PDB entry 7BKC | electron microscopy, 3.00 A resolution | chains E and D of the 26 polymer chains in the assembly

Chain E:
Molecule: Formate dehydrogenase, beta subunit (F420)
Organism: Methanospirillum hungatei JF-1
Notes: EC 1.2.99.-
Reference sequence: Q2FME3 (Q2FME3_METHJ); numbering as in UniProt (aligned over 1-414)
Chain sequence (414 residues; row label = number of the first residue in the row):
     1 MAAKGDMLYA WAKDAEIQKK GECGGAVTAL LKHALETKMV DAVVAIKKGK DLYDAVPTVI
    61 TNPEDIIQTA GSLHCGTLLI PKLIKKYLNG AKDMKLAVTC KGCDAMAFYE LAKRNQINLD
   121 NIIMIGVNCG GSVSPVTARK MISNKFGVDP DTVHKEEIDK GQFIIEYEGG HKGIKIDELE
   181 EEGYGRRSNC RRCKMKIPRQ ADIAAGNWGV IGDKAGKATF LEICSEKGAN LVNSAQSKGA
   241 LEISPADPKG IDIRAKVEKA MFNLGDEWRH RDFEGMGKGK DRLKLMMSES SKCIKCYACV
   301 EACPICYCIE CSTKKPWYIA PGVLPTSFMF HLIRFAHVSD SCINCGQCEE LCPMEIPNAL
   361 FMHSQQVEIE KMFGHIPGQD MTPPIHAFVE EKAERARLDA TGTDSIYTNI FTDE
Disordered / not traced: 1, 413-414
Bound ions: 4Fe-4S cluster Fe site 1: C103, C129, C190, C193; 4Fe-4S cluster Fe site 2: C293, C296, C299, C352; 4Fe-4S cluster Fe site 3: C303, C342, C345, C348; 4Fe-4S cluster Fe site 4: C306, C308, C311, H337
Residues lining bound ligands:
  - FAD (flavin-adenine dinucleotide): G21, E22, C23, G24, G25, A26, V27, T28, L31, A45, I46, T69, A70, G71, S72, L73, H74, G76, L78, T99, K101, D104, V127, N128, C129, G130, G131, S132, I158, A205, G206, N207, W208, T219
  - 4Fe-4S cluster (SF4), molecule 1: K101, G102, C103, C129, G130, G131, S132, R187, N189, C190, C193, M195, K196, N344
  - 4Fe-4S cluster (SF4), molecule 2: C293, I294, K295, C296, Y297, A298, C299, F330, H331, L351, C352, P353, M354, I356, N358
  - 4Fe-4S cluster (SF4), molecule 3: V300, I305, C306, Y307, C308, C311, S312, I333, R334, H337
  - 4Fe-4S cluster (SF4), molecule 4: C303, P304, I305, R334, V338, C342, I343, N344, C345, G346, Q347, C348, A359, M362

Chain D:
Molecule: Formate dehydrogenase
Organism: Methanospirillum hungatei JF-1
Notes: EC 1.17.1.9
Reference sequence: Q2FRK1 (Q2FRK1_METHJ); residue numbers follow UniProt; this construct covers 1-686
Chain sequence (686 residues; row label = number of the first residue in the row):
     1 MSENSEIMKY VATTCPYCGV GCTLNLVVSN GKVVGVEPNQ RSPINEGKLC PKGVTCWEHI
    61 HSPDRLTTPL IKKDGKFIEA SWDEALDLVA KNLKVIYDKH GPKGLGFQTS CRTVNEDCYI
   121 FQKFARVGFK TNNVDNCARI CHGPSVAGLS LSFGSGAATN GFEDALNADL ILIWGSNAVE
   181 AHPLAGRRIA QAKKKGIQII AVDPRYTMTA RLADTYVRFN PSTHIALANS MMYWIIKEGL
   241 EDKKFIQDRV NGFEDLKKTV ENYADAEAIH GVPLDVVKDI AFRYAKAKNA VIIYCLGITE
   301 LTTGTDNVRS MGNLALLTGN VGREGVGVNP LRGQNNVQGA CDMGAYPNVY SGYQKCEVAE
   361 NRAKMEKAWS VTNLPDWYGA TLTEQINQCG DEIKGMYILG LNPVVTYPSS NHVKAQLEKL
   421 DFLVVQDIFF TETCQYADVI LPGACFAEKD GTFTSGERRI NRVRKAVNPP GQAKEDIHII
   481 SELAAKMGFK GFELPTAKDV WDDMRAVTPS MFGATYEKLE RPEGICWPCP TEEHPGTPIL
   541 HREKFATADG KGNLFGIDYR PPAEVADAEY PFTLMTGRLI FHYHSRTQTD RAADLHREVP
   601 ESYAQINIED ARRLGIKNNE YIKLKSRRGE TTTLARVTDE VAPGVVYMTM HFADGVNNLT
   661 NTVLDPMSKM PELKHCAISI EKVGGN
Disordered / not traced: 1-4, 296-304, 563-686
Bound ions: 4Fe-4S cluster Fe: C15, C18, C22, C50
Residues lining bound ligands: 4Fe-4S cluster (SF4): C15, Y17, C18, V20, G21, C22, L49, C50, K52, G53, P183, L184

Interface between chain E and chain D:
Residue-residue contacts - 51 pairs, chain E then chain D:
  K50(E) with R464(D); E520(D), hydrogen bond (side chain-backbone); P522(D)
  D51(E) with R41(D), salt bridge; R521(D), salt bridge
  Y53(E) with R41(D)
  D54(E) with N39(D); R41(D)
  V56(E) with Y10(D), hydrophobic
  P57(E) with Y10(D)
  V59(E) with I7(D); M8(D), hydrophobic
  L83(E) with M8(D), hydrophobic; Y10(D); E37(D)
  Y87(E) with V27(D); V34(D); G35(D); E37(D), hydrogen bond
  L88(E) with I7(D), hydrophobic
  P135(E) with Q40(D)
  V136(E) with R41(D); S42(D); E46(D)
  R139(E) with R41(D); E523(D), salt bridge
  S291(E) with M208(D)
  K292(E) with M208(D); L212(D)
  C293(E) with M208(D)
  I294(E) with V179(D), hydrophobic; P183(D), hydrophobic; M208(D), hydrophobic
  K295(E) with P51(D)
  C296(E) with L49(D); P51(D), hydrophobic
  L324(E) with M208(D), hydrophobic
  E350(E) with Q40(D); K48(D), hydrogen bond (backbone-side chain)
  L351(E) with P38(D), hydrophobic; G47(D); K48(D)
  C352(E) with K48(D), hydrogen bond (backbone-side chain)
  P353(E) with L49(D); L184(D), hydrophobic; R187(D)
  M354(E) with V179(D), hydrophobic; P183(D)
  E355(E) with K48(D), salt bridge; R187(D), salt bridge; Q191(D)
Also at the interface, not in a pair above, chain E (32 interface residues in all): T77, K86, K140, D151, P325, E349
Also at the interface, not in a pair above, chain D (37 interface residues in all): V36, P43, C50, V54, E163, E180, A190, R211

Summary:
The interface between chain E and chain D involves 32 residues on one side and 37 on the other, with 4
hydrogen bonds and 5 salt bridges. Polar contacts include D51(E)-R41(D), D51(E)-R521(D) and R139(E)-E523(D).
Chain E is Formate dehydrogenase, beta subunit (F420) and chain D is Formate dehydrogenase, both from
Methanospirillum hungatei JF-1; the structure, Formate dehydrogenase - heterodisulfide reductase -
formylmethanofuran dehydrogenase complex from Methanospirillum hungatei (dimeric, composite structure), was
determined by electron microscopy (same publication as 7BKB, 7BKD and 7BKE).
